5S54 - chains A and E of the 6 polymer chains in the assembly; structure by X-ray diffraction, 2.40 A resolution.

[Chain A]
Protein: Tubulin alpha-1B chain
Organism: Bos taurus
UniProt: P81947 (TBA1B_BOVIN); residues 1-451 here = UniProt positions 1-451
Sequence (451 residues; each row starts with the number of its first residue):
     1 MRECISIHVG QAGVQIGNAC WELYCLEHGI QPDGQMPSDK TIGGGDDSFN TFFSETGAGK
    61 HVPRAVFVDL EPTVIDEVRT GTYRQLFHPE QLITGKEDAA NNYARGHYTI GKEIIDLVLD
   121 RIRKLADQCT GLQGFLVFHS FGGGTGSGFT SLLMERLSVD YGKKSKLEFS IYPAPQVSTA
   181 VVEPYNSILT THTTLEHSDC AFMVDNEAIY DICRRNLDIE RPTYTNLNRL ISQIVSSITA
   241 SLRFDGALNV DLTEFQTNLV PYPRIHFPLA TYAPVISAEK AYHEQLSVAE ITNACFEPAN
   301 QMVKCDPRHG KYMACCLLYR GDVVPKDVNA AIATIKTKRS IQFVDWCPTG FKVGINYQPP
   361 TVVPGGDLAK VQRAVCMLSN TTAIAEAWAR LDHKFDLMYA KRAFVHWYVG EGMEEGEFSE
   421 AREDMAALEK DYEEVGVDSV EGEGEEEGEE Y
Disordered / not traced: 439-451
Ion coordination: Ca2+: Asp39, Thr41, Gly44, Glu55
Small-molecule neighbours: GTP (guanosine-5'-triphosphate): Gly10, Gln11, Ala12, Gln15, Ile16, Asp69, Asp98, Ala99, Ala100, Asn101, Ser140, Gly142, Gly143, Gly144, Thr145, Gly146, Ile171, Pro173, Val177, Ser178, Glu183, Asn206, Tyr224, Leu227, Asn228, Ile231

[Chain E]
Protein: Stathmin-4
Organism: Rattus norvegicus
UniProt: P63043 (STMN4_RAT); residues 5-145 here correspond to UniProt positions 49-189 (UniProt number = residue number + 44)
Sequence (143 residues; numbered 3 to 145; the number before each row is that of its first residue):
     3 MADMEVIELN KCTSGQSFEV ILKPPSFDGV PEFNASLPRR RDPSLEEIQK KLEAAEERRK
    63 YQEAELLKHL AEKREHEREV IQKAIEENNN FIKMAKEKLA QKMESNKENR EAHLAAMLER
   123 LQEKDKHAEE VRKNKELKEE ASR
Disordered / not traced: 3-5, 29-43, 144-145
Sequence notes: initiating methionine (3); expression tag (4)
Swiss-Prot annotation at these positions:
  - modified residue: Ser46 (Phosphoserine)

[Chain A / chain E interface]
Residue-residue contacts (60; chain A residue first):
  His107(A) - Leu54(E)
  Tyr108(A) - Ala57(E)  hydrophobic
  Tyr108(A) - Arg61(E)
  Thr109(A) - Arg61(E)
  Lys112(A) - Leu54(E)
  Lys112(A) - Glu58(E)  salt bridge
  Glu113(A) - Glu58(E)
  Leu152(A) - Ile50(E)  hydrophobic
  Glu155(A) - Pro45(E)
  Glu155(A) - Ile50(E)
  Glu155(A) - Lys53(E)  salt bridge
  Arg156(A) - Leu47(E)
  Val159(A) - Pro45(E)
  His197(A) - Asp44(E)
  His197(A) - Pro45(E)
  Asp245(A) - Cys14(E)
  Asp245(A) - Ser16(E)  hydrogen bond (backbone-side chain)
  Ala247(A) - Asn12(E)
  Ala247(A) - Ser19(E)
  Leu248(A) - Ser19(E)
  Pro325(A) - Gln18(E)
  Pro325(A) - Phe20(E)  hydrophobic
  Asn329(A) - Met6(E)
  Asn329(A) - Val8(E)
  Asn329(A) - Phe20(E)
  Asn329(A) - Val22(E)
  Ile332(A) - Val22(E)  hydrophobic
  Ile332(A) - Leu24(E)  hydrophobic
  Lys336(A) - Leu24(E)
  Asp345(A) - Ser28(E)  hydrogen bond (backbone-backbone)
  Cys347(A) - Pro27(E)
  Pro348(A) - Pro27(E)
  Thr349(A) - Ile23(E)
  Thr349(A) - Leu24(E)  hydrogen bond (backbone-backbone)
  Thr349(A) - Lys25(E)  hydrogen bond (backbone-backbone)
  Gly350(A) - Val22(E)
  Gly350(A) - Ile23(E)
  Phe351(A) - Glu21(E)
  Phe351(A) - Val22(E)  hydrogen bond (backbone-backbone)
  Phe351(A) - Leu24(E)  hydrophobic
  Lys352(A) - Phe20(E)
  Lys352(A) - Glu21(E)  salt bridge
  Val353(A) - Ser19(E)
  Val353(A) - Phe20(E)  hydrogen bond (backbone-backbone)
  Gly354(A) - Gln18(E)
  Gly354(A) - Ser19(E)
  Ile355(A) - Gly17(E)
  Ile355(A) - Gln18(E)  hydrogen bond (backbone-backbone)
  Asn356(A) - Ser16(E)
  Tyr357(A) - Ser16(E)  hydrogen bond (backbone-backbone)
  Tyr357(A) - Gly17(E)
  Tyr357(A) - Gln18(E)  hydrogen bond
  Val409(A) - Gln64(E)  hydrogen bond (backbone-side chain)
  Gly410(A) - Arg61(E)
  Gly410(A) - Gln64(E)
  Glu411(A) - Arg61(E)  hydrogen bond (backbone-side chain)
  Gly412(A) - Ala57(E)
  Gly412(A) - Arg60(E)  hydrogen bond (backbone-side chain)
  Gly412(A) - Arg61(E)
  Glu414(A) - Arg60(E)
Also at the interface, not in a pair above, chain A (39 interface residues in all): Ser158, Glu196, Val328, Ala333, Gln358
Also at the interface, not in a pair above, chain E (32 interface residues in all): Leu11, Thr15, Ser46, Gln51, Glu55

[Summary]
39 residues of chain A face 32 of chain E across their interface, with 12 hydrogen bonds and 3 salt bridges.
Polar pairs include Lys112(A)-Glu58(E), Glu155(A)-Lys53(E) and Lys352(A)-Glu21(E). Chain A binds GTP. The Ca2+
site is built by Asp39(A), Thr41(A), Gly44(A) and Glu55(A).
Chain A is Tubulin alpha-1B chain (Bos taurus) and chain E is Stathmin-4 (Rattus norvegicus); the structure,
Tubulin-Z2856434816-complex, was determined by X-ray diffraction (same publication as 5S4L, 5S4M, 5S4N, 5S4O,
5S4P, 5S4Q and 52 further entries).
